PDB entry 3N0M | X-ray diffraction, 2.40 A resolution | chains A and B

Chain A (and B):
Molecule: Aminoglycoside N3-acetyltransferase
Organism: Bacillus anthracis
Notes: EC 2.3.1.81; chain B of this document is another copy of the same molecule, construct and numbering; everything in this record applies to it too
UniProt: Q81P86 (Q81P86_BACAN); residues 1-265 here = UniProt positions 1-265
Amino-acid sequence (268 residues; row label = number of the first residue in the row; numbers below 1 keep their minus sign (Ser-2 is residue -2)):
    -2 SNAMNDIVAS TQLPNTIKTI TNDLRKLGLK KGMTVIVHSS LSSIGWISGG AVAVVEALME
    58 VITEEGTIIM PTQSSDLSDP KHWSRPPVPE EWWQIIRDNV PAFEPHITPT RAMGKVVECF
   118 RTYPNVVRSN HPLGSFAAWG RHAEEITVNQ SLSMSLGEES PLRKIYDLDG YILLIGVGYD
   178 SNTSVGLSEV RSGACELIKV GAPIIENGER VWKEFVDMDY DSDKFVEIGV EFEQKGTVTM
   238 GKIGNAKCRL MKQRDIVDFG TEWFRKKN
Disordered / not traced: -2, 265 (chain B: -2 to 0, 265)
Construct notes: expression tag (-2 to 0); engineered mutation Gly183 (His in Q81P86)
Modified / non-standard residues: Mse1, Mse30, Mse56, Mse67, Mse110, Mse151, Mse215, Mse237, Mse248 (selenomethionine; parent Met)
Residues lining bound ligands: acetyl coenzyme A (ACO): Mse1, Ile4, His35, Ser36, Ser37, Leu38, Ser39, Ser40, Gly42, Trp43, Ile44, Gly47, Pro68, Gln70, Ala109, Mse110, Gly111, Lys112, Val174, Asp177, Ser178, Asn179, Thr180, Ser219, Phe222

Chain A / chain B interface:
Residue-residue contacts - 37 pairs, chain A then chain B:
  Mse1(A) - Pro83(B)  hydrophobic
  Mse1(A) - Arg108(B)
  Val5(A) - Pro84(B)
  Val5(A) - Val85(B)  hydrophobic
  Val5(A) - Trp89(B)
  Thr8(A) - Trp89(B)
  Gln9(A) - Trp89(B)
  Pro11(A) - Trp89(B)
  Thr13(A) - Asn96(B)
  Trp43(A) - Trp80(B)  hydrophobic
  Trp43(A) - Trp89(B)  hydrophobic
  Trp43(A) - Ile93(B)  hydrophobic
  Ser45(A) - Val97(B)
  Ser45(A) - Pro98(B)
  Gly46(A) - Pro98(B)
  Val49(A) - Pro106(B)
  Trp80(A) - Trp43(B)  hydrophobic
  Pro83(A) - Mse1(B)  hydrophobic
  Trp89(A) - Val5(B)
  Trp89(A) - Thr8(B)
  Trp89(A) - Gln9(B)  hydrogen bond (side chain-backbone)
  Trp89(A) - Leu10(B)
  Trp89(A) - Pro11(B)
  Trp89(A) - Trp43(B)  hydrophobic
  Ile92(A) - Pro11(B)  hydrophobic
  Ile93(A) - Trp43(B)  hydrophobic
  Ile93(A) - Ser45(B)
  Asn96(A) - Thr13(B)
  Val97(A) - Ser45(B)
  Pro98(A) - Ile14(B)  hydrophobic
  Pro98(A) - Ser45(B)
  Pro98(A) - Gly46(B)
  Ile104(A) - Tyr120(B)
  Pro106(A) - Val49(B)
  Arg108(A) - Mse1(B)
  Thr119(A) - Thr119(B)
  Tyr120(A) - Ile104(B)
Interface residues without a listed pair, chain A (28 interface residues in all): Leu10, Ile14, Pro84, His103, Pro121
Interface residues without a listed pair, chain B (31 interface residues in all): Ala50, Ile92, His103, Cys116, Pro121

Summary:
The interface between chain A and chain B involves 28 residues on one side and 31 on the other, with 1
hydrogen bond. Its one hydrogen-bonded contact is Trp89(A)-Gln9(B). Ligands of chain A: acetyl coenzyme A.
Both chains are Aminoglycoside N3-acetyltransferase (Bacillus anthracis). Entry 3N0M (Crystal structure of
BA2930 mutant (H183G) in complex with AcCoA) was determined by X-ray diffraction, deposited together with
3N0S, 3IJW and 3E4F.
